PDB entry 7TKG | electron microscopy, 4.50 A resolution (low resolution: residue-level contacts below are approximate; hydrogen-bond / salt-bridge calls are withheld) | chains B and E of the 27 polymer chains in the assembly

# Chain B
Protein: ATP synthase subunit alpha
From: Saccharomyces cerevisiae
UniProtKB: P07251 (ATPA_YEAST); residues 1-510 here correspond to UniProt positions 36-545 (UniProt number = residue number + 35)
Chain sequence (510 residues; row label = number of the first residue in the row):
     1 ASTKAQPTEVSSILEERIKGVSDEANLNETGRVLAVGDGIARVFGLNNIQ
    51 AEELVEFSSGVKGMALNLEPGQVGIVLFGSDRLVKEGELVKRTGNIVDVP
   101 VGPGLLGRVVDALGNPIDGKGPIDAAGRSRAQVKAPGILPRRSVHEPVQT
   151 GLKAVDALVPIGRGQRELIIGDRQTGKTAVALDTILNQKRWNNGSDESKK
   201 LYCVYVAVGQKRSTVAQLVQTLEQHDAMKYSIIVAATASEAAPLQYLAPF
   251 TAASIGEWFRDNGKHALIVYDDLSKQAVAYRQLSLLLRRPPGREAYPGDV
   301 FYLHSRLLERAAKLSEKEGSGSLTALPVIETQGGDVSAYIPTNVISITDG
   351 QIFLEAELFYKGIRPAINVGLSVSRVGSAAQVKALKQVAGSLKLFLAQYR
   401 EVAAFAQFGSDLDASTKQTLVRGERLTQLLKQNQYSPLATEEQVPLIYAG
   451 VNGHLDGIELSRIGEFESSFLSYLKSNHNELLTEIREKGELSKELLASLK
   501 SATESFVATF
Disordered / not traced: 1-2, 408-409, 510
UniProt features mapped onto this chain:
  - binding site (ATP): Gly171 to Thr178
  - site: Ser372 (Required for activity)
  - modified residue (Phosphoserine): Ser22, Ser143

# Chain E
Protein: ATP synthase subunit beta
From: Saccharomyces cerevisiae
Notes: EC 7.1.2.2
UniProtKB: P00830 (ATPB_YEAST); residues 1-478 here correspond to UniProt positions 34-511 (UniProt number = residue number + 33)
Chain sequence (478 residues; numbered 1 to 478; the number before each row is that of its first residue):
     1 ASAAQSTPITGKVTAVIGAIVDVHFEQSELPAILNALEIKTPQGKLVLEV
    51 AQHLGENTVRTIAMDGTEGLVRGEKVLDTGGPISVPVGRETLGRIINVIG
   101 EPIDERGPIKSKLRKPIHADPPSFAEQSTSAEILETGIKVVDLLAPYARG
   151 GKIGLFGGAGVGKTVFIQELINNIAKAHGGFSVFTGVGERTREGNDLYRE
   201 MKETGVINLEGESKVALVFGQMNEPPGARARVALTGLTIAEYFRDEEGQD
   251 VLLFIDNIFRFTQAGSEVSALLGRIPSAVGYQPTLATDMGLLQERITTTK
   301 KGSVTSVQAVYVPADDLTDPAPATTFAHLDATTVLSRGISELGIYPAVDP
   351 LDSKSRLLDAAVVGQEHYDVASKVQETLQTYKSLQDIIAILGMDELSEQD
   401 KLTVERARKIQRFLSQPFAVAEVFTGIPGKLVRLKDTVASFKAVLEGKYD
   451 NIPEHAFYMVGGIEDVVAKAEKLAAEAN
Disordered / not traced: 1-5, 476-478
UniProt features mapped onto this chain:
  - binding site (ATP): Gly157 to Thr164
  - modified residue: Thr79 (Phosphothreonine), Thr204 (Phosphothreonine), Ser340 (Phosphoserine)

# Chain B / chain E interface
Pairs across the interface (10; chain B residue first):
  Leu34(B) - Gly55(E)
  Val36(B) - His53(E)
  Asp81(B) - Ile33(E)
  Arg82(B) - Ile33(E)
  Ile117(B) - Phe124(E)
  Ile117(B) - Ala125(E)
  Gln282(B) - Pro283(E)
  Gln332(B) - Thr318(E)
  Gln407(B) - Glu395(E)
  Ser410(B) - Glu395(E)
Other interface residues (no listed pair), chain B (14 interface residues in all): Ala35, Gly37, Val84, Ser239, Tyr360
Other interface residues (no listed pair), chain E (11 interface residues in all): Gln52, Gly290, Gln375

# Summary
The interface between chain B and chain E involves 14 residues on one side and 11 on the other. Curated
annotation (UniProt) lists 8 ATP-binding residues on chain B; 8 ATP-binding residues on chain E.
Chain B is ATP synthase subunit alpha and chain E is ATP synthase subunit beta, both from Saccharomyces
cerevisiae; the structure, Yeast ATP synthase State 2catalytic(a) with 10 mM ATP backbone model, was
determined by electron microscopy (same publication as 7TJS, 7TJT, 7TJU, 7TJV, 7TJW, 7TJX and 30 further
entries).
